PDB entry 4JUG | X-ray diffraction, 2.70 A resolution | chains C and D of the 6 polymer chains in the assembly

# Chain C
Name: Hemagglutinin
Organism: Influenza A virus
Notes: fragment: Hemagglutinin HA1 chain
Reference sequence: Q9WFX3 (HEMA_I18A0); the construct lacks a stretch of the UniProt sequence and is renumbered around it, so the offset changes along the chain: 5-42 = UniProt 18-55; 44-49 = UniProt 56-61; 50-132 = UniProt 63-145; 133-325 = UniProt 147-339
Amino-acid sequence (324 residues; row label = number of the first residue in the row; note: 1 number in that range is skipped by the numbering (no residue carries it; nothing is unmodelled there)):
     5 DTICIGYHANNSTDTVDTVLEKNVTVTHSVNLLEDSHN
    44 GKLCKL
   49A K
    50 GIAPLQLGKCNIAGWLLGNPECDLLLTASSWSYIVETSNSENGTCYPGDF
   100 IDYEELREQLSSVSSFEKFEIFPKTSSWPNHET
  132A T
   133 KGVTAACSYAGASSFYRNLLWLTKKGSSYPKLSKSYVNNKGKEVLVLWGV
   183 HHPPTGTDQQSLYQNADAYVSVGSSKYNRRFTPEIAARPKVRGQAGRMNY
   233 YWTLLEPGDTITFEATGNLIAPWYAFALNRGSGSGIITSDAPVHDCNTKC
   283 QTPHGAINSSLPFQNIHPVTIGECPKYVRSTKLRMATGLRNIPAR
Construct notes: engineered mutation Gly225 (Asp239 in Q9WFX3); expression tag (326-327)
Disulfides: Cys47-Cys278, Cys59-Cys71, Cys94-Cys139, Cys282-Cys306
Glycans and other covalent adducts: N-acetylglucosamine (NAG) linked to Asn91
UniProt features mapped onto this chain:
  - glycosylation (N-linked (GlcNAc...) asparagine): Asn14, Asn15, Asn27, Asn91, Asn290

# Chain D
Name: Hemagglutinin
Organism: Influenza A virus
Notes: fragment: Hemagglutinin HA2 chain
Reference sequence: Q9WFX3 (HEMA_I18A0); residues 501-670 here correspond to UniProt positions 345-514 (UniProt number = residue number - 156)
Amino-acid sequence (170 residues; row label = number of the first residue in the row):
   501 GLFGAIAGFIEGGWTGMIDGWYGYHHQNEQGSGYAADQKSTQNAIDGITN
   551 KVNSVIEKMNTQFTAVGKEFNNLERRIENLNKKVDDGFLDIWTYNAELLV
   601 LLENERTLDFHDSNVRNLYEKVKSQLKNNAKEIGNGCFEFYHKCDDACME
   651 SVRNGTYDYPKYSEESKLNR
Not modelled in the structure: 670
Disulfides: Cys644-Cys648
Glycans and other covalent adducts: N-acetylglucosamine (NAG) linked to Asn654
UniProt features mapped onto this chain:
  - glycosylation: Asn654 (N-linked (GlcNAc...) asparagine)

# How chain C and chain D interact
Residue-residue contacts - 126 pairs, chain C then chain D:
  Asp5(C) with Gln527(D); Asn528(D); Glu529(D); Glu639(D); Phe640(D), hydrogen bond (backbone-backbone); Lys643(D); Cys644(D), hydrogen bond (side chain-backbone)
  Thr6(C) with His526(D); Gln527(D), hydrogen bond (backbone-backbone); Phe638(D); Phe640(D); Met649(D)
  Ile7(C) with His525(D); Cys637(D); Phe638(D), hydrogen bond (backbone-backbone); Phe640(D), hydrophobic; Val652(D), hydrophobic
  Cys8(C) with Trp514(D); Gly523(D); Tyr524(D); His525(D), hydrogen bond (backbone-backbone); Gly636(D); Cys637(D), disulfide
  Ile9(C) with Ile510(D); Trp514(D); Gly523(D); Tyr524(D), hydrophobic; Leu618(D), hydrophobic; Val622(D), hydrophobic; Gly636(D), hydrogen bond (backbone-backbone); Phe638(D), hydrophobic
  Gly10(C) with Trp514(D); Met517(D); Tyr522(D); Gly523(D), hydrogen bond (backbone-backbone)
  Tyr11(C) with Ile506(D), hydrophobic; Ala507(D), hydrogen bond (side chain-backbone); Ile510(D), hydrogen bond (side chain-backbone); Glu511(D); Gly512(D), hydrogen bond (side chain-backbone); Gly513(D); Trp514(D), hydrogen bond (backbone-backbone); Met517(D); Trp521(D); Val615(D), hydrophobic
  His12(C) with Trp514(D); Met517(D), hydrogen bond (side chain-backbone); Gly520(D); Trp521(D), hydrogen bond (backbone-backbone)
  Ala13(C) with Gly513(D); Trp514(D), hydrogen bond (backbone-backbone); Thr515(D)
  Val20(C) with Asn604(D)
  Asp21(C) with Leu601(D); Asn604(D), hydrogen bond (backbone-side chain)
  Thr22(C) with Leu601(D); Asn604(D); Glu605(D), hydrogen bond; Leu608(D)
  Val23(C) with Glu605(D), hydrogen bond (backbone-side chain)
  Leu24(C) with Glu605(D), hydrogen bond (backbone-side chain)
  His32(C) with Trp521(D), hydrogen bond
  Glu103(C) with Glu569(D); Phe570(D); Asn571(D)
  Arg106(C) with Glu569(D), salt bridge
  Glu107(C) with Lys568(D), salt bridge
  Gly265(C) with Thr564(D), hydrogen bond (backbone-side chain)
  Ser266(C) with Thr564(D)
  Ile268(C) with Val566(D)
  Pro294(C) with Ile556(D), hydrophobic
  Phe295(C) with Met559(D), hydrophobic; Ala596(D), hydrophobic
  Pro300(C) with Gln562(D), hydrogen bond (backbone-side chain); Ala565(D)
  Val301(C) with Ala565(D)
  Thr302(C) with Gln562(D), hydrogen bond; Phe563(D); Thr564(D); Ala565(D), hydrogen bond (backbone-backbone)
  Ile303(C) with Thr564(D); Val566(D), hydrophobic
  Gly304(C) with Gln562(D); Phe563(D); Thr564(D), hydrogen bond (backbone-side chain)
  Glu305(C) with Gln562(D)
  Cys306(C) with Thr561(D); Gln562(D), hydrogen bond (backbone-backbone)
  Pro307(C) with Gln562(D)
  Lys308(C) with Gln562(D); Trp592(D)
  Tyr309(C) with Gln562(D), hydrogen bond (backbone-side chain); Leu589(D), hydrophobic
  Val310(C) with Leu589(D), hydrophobic; Trp592(D); Thr593(D)
  Arg311(C) with Asp586(D), salt bridge; Leu589(D); Asp590(D), salt bridge; Thr593(D), hydrogen bond (backbone-side chain)
  Ser312(C) with Thr593(D); Glu597(D), hydrogen bond
  Leu315(C) with Ala596(D), hydrophobic; Glu597(D)
  Arg316(C) with Val600(D); Asn604(D), hydrogen bond (backbone-side chain)
  Met317(C) with Lys551(D); Val555(D), hydrophobic; Asn604(D)
  Ala318(C) with Asn604(D), hydrogen bond (backbone-side chain); Thr607(D)
  Thr319(C) with Trp521(D); Ile548(D); Val552(D); His611(D), hydrogen bond (backbone-side chain)
  Gly320(C) with Trp521(D); Thr607(D); His611(D), hydrogen bond (backbone-side chain)
  Leu321(C) with Ile506(D), hydrophobic; Trp521(D); His611(D)
  Arg322(C) with Leu608(D)
  Ile324(C) with Ala507(D), hydrophobic; Gly512(D); Gly513(D), hydrogen bond (backbone-backbone)
  Pro325(C) with Gly513(D)
Interface residues without a listed pair, chain C (54 interface residues in all): Val28, Val30, Thr31, Val34, Leu36, Tyr102, Gly267, Ile269
Interface residues without a listed pair, chain D (68 interface residues in all): Ile518, Leu602, Glu603, Tyr619, Leu626, Ile633, Asn635
Cross-chain cystine bridges: Cys8(C)-Cys637(D)

# In short
54 residues of chain C and 68 residues of chain D are in contact, with 1 disulfide bond, 33 hydrogen bonds and
4 salt bridges. Among the polar pairs are Arg106(C)-Glu569(D), Glu107(C)-Lys568(D) and Arg311(C)-Asp586(D).
Covalently linked N-acetylglucosamine: at Asn91(C). N-acetylglucosamine is covalently linked to Asn654(D).
Chain C is Hemagglutinin and chain D is Hemagglutinin, both from Influenza A virus; the structure, Crystal
structure of 1918 pandemic influenza virus hemagglutinin mutant D225G, was determined by X-ray diffraction
together with 4JTV, 4JTX, 4JU0, 4JUH and 4JUJ from the same study.
